PDB entry 4QY8 | X-ray diffraction, 1.35 A resolution | chains A and B of the 3 polymer chains in the assembly

[Chain A]
Name: Fv fragment(mAb6D8) heavy chain
Organism: Mus musculus
Amino-acid sequence (114 residues; row label = number of the first residue in the row):
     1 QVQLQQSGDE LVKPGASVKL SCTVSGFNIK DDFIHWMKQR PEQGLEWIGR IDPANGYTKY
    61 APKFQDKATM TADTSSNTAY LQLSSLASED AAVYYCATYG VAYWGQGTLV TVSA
Disulfides: Cys-22/Cys-96

[Chain B]
Name: Fv fragment(mAb6D8) light chain
Organism: Mus musculus
Amino-acid sequence (111 residues; row label = number of the first residue in the row):
     1 DIVLTQSPAS LAVSLGQRAT ISCKASQSVD HDGDSYMNWF QQKPGQSPKL LIYAASNLES
    61 GIPARFSGSG SGTDFTLNIH PVEEEDAATY YCQQTNEDPY TFGGGTKLEI K
Disulfides: Cys-23/Cys-92

[Interface between chain A and chain B]
Pairs across the interface - 25 pairs, chain A then chain B:
  His-35(A) / Tyr-100(B)
  Met-37(A) / Phe-102(B)  hydrophobic
  Gln-39(A) / Gln-42(B)  hydrogen bond
  Gln-39(A) / Tyr-91(B)  hydrogen bond
  Leu-45(A) / Tyr-91(B)  hydrophobic
  Leu-45(A) / Phe-102(B)
  Trp-47(A) / Pro-99(B)  hydrophobic
  Trp-47(A) / Tyr-100(B)
  Arg-50(A) / Asp-98(B)  salt bridge
  Arg-50(A) / Tyr-100(B)  hydrogen bond
  Lys-59(A) / Asp-98(B)  salt bridge
  Ala-61(A) / Pro-99(B)  hydrophobic
  Tyr-95(A) / Gln-42(B)  hydrogen bond
  Tyr-95(A) / Gln-46(B)  hydrogen bond (side chain-backbone)
  Tyr-95(A) / Ser-47(B)
  Tyr-95(A) / Pro-48(B)
  Val-101(A) / Asn-38(B)
  Val-101(A) / Phe-40(B)
  Val-101(A) / Gln-93(B)
  Ala-102(A) / Leu-50(B)  hydrophobic
  Ala-102(A) / Glu-59(B)
  Trp-104(A) / Phe-40(B)
  Trp-104(A) / Pro-48(B)  hydrophobic
  Gly-105(A) / Ser-47(B)  hydrogen bond (backbone-side chain)
  Gln-106(A) / Ser-47(B)
Interface residues without a listed pair, chain A (17 interface residues in all): Glu-46, Tyr-103, Gly-107

[In short]
Chain A and chain B form an interface of 17 and 14 residues respectively, with 6 hydrogen bonds and 2 salt
bridges. Among the polar pairs are Arg-50(A)/Asp-98(B), Lys-59(A)/Asp-98(B) and Gln-39(A)/Gln-42(B).
Here chain A is Fv fragment(mAb6D8) heavy chain and chain B is Fv fragment(mAb6D8) light chain, both from Mus
musculus. Entry 4QY8 (Crystal Structure of anti-MSP2 Fv fragment (mAb6D8) in complex with 3D7-MSP2 14-30) was
determined by X-ray diffraction (same publication as 4QXT, 4QYO and 4R3S).
